Entry 7NJP (electron microscopy, 2.84 A resolution); this record covers chains C and F of the 20 polymer chains in the assembly.

Chain C:
Protein: ATP synthase subunit alpha
From: Mycolicibacterium smegmatis (strain ATCC 700084 / mc(2)155)
Notes: EC 7.1.2.2
UniProt: A0R202 (ATPA_MYCS2); residues 1-548 here = UniProt positions 1-548
Sequence (548 residues; each row starts with the number of its first residue):
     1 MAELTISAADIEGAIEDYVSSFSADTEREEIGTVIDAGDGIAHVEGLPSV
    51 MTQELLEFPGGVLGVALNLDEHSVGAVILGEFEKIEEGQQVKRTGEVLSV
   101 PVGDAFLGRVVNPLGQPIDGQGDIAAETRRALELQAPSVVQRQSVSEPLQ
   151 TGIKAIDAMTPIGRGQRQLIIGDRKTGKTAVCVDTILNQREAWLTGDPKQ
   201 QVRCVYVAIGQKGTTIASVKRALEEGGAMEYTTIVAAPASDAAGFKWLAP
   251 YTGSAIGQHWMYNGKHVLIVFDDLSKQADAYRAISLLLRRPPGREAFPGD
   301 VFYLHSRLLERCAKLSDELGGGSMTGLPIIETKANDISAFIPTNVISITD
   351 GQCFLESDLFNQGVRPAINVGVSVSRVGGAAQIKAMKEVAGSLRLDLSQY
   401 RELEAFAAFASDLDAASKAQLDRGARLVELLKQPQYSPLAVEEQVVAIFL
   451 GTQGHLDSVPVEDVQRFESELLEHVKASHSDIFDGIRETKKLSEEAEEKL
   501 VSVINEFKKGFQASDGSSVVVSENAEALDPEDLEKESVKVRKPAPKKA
Unresolved in the structure: 1-4, 23-28, 522-530, 546-548
Curated features (UniProtKB/Swiss-Prot):
  - binding site (ATP): Gly172 to Thr179
  - site: Ser373 (Required for activity)

Chain F:
Protein: ATP synthase subunit beta
From: Mycolicibacterium smegmatis (strain ATCC 700084 / mc(2)155)
Notes: EC 7.1.2.2
UniProt: A0R200 (ATPB_MYCS2); numbering as in UniProt (aligned over 1-475)
Sequence (475 residues; numbered 1 to 475; the number before each row is that of its first residue):
     1 MTATAEKTAGRVVRITGPVVDVEFPRGSVPELFNALHAEITFGALAKTLT
    51 LEVAQHLGDSLVRCISMQPTDGLVRGVEVTDTGASISVPVGDGVKGHVFN
   101 ALGDCLDDPGYGKDFEHWSIHRKPPAFSDLEPRTEMLETGLKVVDLLTPY
   151 VRGGKIALFGGAGVGKTVLIQEMINRIARNFGGTSVFAGVGERTREGNDL
   201 WVELADANVLKDTALVFGQMDEPPGTRMRVALSALTMAEFFRDEQGQDVL
   251 LFIDNIFRFTQAGSEVSTLLGRMPSAVGYQPTLADEMGELQERITSTRGR
   301 SITSMQAVYVPADDYTDPAPATTFAHLDATTELSRAVFSKGIFPAVDPLA
   351 SSSTILDPAIVGDEHYRVAQEVIRILQRYKDLQDIIAILGIDELSEEDKQ
   401 LVNRARRIERFLSQNMMAAEQFTGQPGSTVPLKETIEAFDKLTKGEFDHL
   451 PEQAFFLIGGLDDLAKKAESLGAKL
Unresolved in the structure: 1-6

Chain C / chain F interface:
Contacting residue pairs (72):
  Ile35(C) with Gly58(F)
  Asp36(C) with His56(F); Leu57(F); Gly58(F)
  Ala37(C) with Gln55(F); His56(F), hydrogen bond (backbone-backbone)
  Asp39(C) with Gln55(F), hydrogen bond; Arg272(F), salt bridge
  Glu83(C) with Lys123(F), salt bridge
  Glu86(C) with Val29(F); Glu31(F); His56(F)
  Glu87(C) with His56(F), hydrogen bond (backbone-side chain); Gly58(F); Asp59(F), hydrogen bond (side chain-backbone); Ser60(F), hydrogen bond (side chain-backbone)
  Ile118(C) with Phe127(F); Ser128(F)
  Arg174(C) with Phe324(F); Thr330(F); Glu332(F), salt bridge; Ser352(F)
  Lys175(C) with Ser352(F); Thr354(F)
  Lys212(C) with Glu292(F); His326(F); Leu327(F); Asp328(F), salt bridge
  Gly213(C) with Phe127(F); Leu130(F); Glu292(F), hydrogen bond (backbone-side chain)
  Ile216(C) with Phe127(F), hydrophobic
  Ala217(C) with Pro132(F)
  Ser218(C) with Pro132(F)
  Arg221(C) with Glu131(F), salt bridge; Pro132(F)
  Pro238(C) with Glu292(F)
  Ala239(C) with Gly288(F); His326(F)
  Ser240(C) with Pro124(F); Glu292(F)
  Ala243(C) with Asp285(F)
  Lys246(C) with Asp285(F), salt bridge
  Arg282(C) with Ala276(F)
  Ala283(C) with Pro281(F)
  Leu286(C) with Met273(F), hydrophobic; Ser275(F); Pro281(F), hydrophobic
  Leu287(C) with Arg272(F); Thr282(F)
  Arg289(C) with Gly271(F), hydrogen bond (side chain-backbone); Met273(F)
  Arg290(C) with Met273(F)
  Pro292(C) with Met273(F)
  Glu295(C) with Ala276(F)
  Ala296(C) with Ser275(F); Ala276(F)
  Lys333(C) with Thr316(F), hydrogen bond (side chain-backbone); Ala321(F)
  Ala334(C) with Thr316(F)
  Asp358(C) with Gln377(F), hydrogen bond; Lys380(F), salt bridge
  Asn361(C) with Leu349(F); Ile373(F); Arg374(F); Gln377(F), hydrogen bond
  Gln362(C) with Arg374(F); Gln377(F); Asp381(F), hydrogen bond
  Arg365(C) with Tyr366(F), hydrogen bond; Gln370(F), hydrogen bond
  Phe409(C) with Ile385(F), hydrophobic
Interface residues without a listed pair, chain C (46 interface residues in all): Glu81, Phe82, Ile85, Val110, Asp119, Thr214, Asp241, Ala242, Lys276
Interface residues without a listed pair, chain F (57 interface residues in all): Pro30, Leu32, Phe33, Leu61, Pro274, Ala284, Glu289, Thr295, Asp317, Pro318, Ala325, Ala350, Glu393

In short:
Chain C and chain F form an interface of 46 and 57 residues respectively, with 13 hydrogen bonds and 7 salt
bridges. Polar contacts include Asp39(C)-Arg272(F), Glu83(C)-Lys123(F) and Arg174(C)-Glu332(F). Curated
annotation (UniProt) lists 8 ATP-binding residues on chain C.
Here chain C is ATP synthase subunit alpha and chain F is ATP synthase subunit beta, both from
Mycolicibacterium smegmatis (strain ATCC 700084 / mc(2)155). Entry 7NJP (Mycobacterium smegmatis ATP synthase
state 2) was determined by electron microscopy together with 7NJK, 7NJL, 7NJM, 7NJN, 7NJO, 7NJQ and 20 further
entries from the same study.
